PDB entry 9DTV | X-ray diffraction, 2.42 A resolution | chains D and B of the 4 polymer chains in the assembly

== Chain D (and B) ==
Protein: 2-succinyl-5-enolpyruvyl-6-hydroxy-3-cyclohexene-1-carboxylate synthase
Organism: Mycobacterium tuberculosis H37Rv
Notes: EC 2.2.1.9; chain B of this document is another copy of the same molecule, construct and numbering; everything in this record applies to it too
UniProtKB: P9WK11 (MEND_MYCTU); numbering as in UniProt (aligned over 1-554)
Chain sequence (574 residues; numbered -19 to 554; the number before each row is that of its first residue; numbers below 1 keep their minus sign (Met-19 is residue -19)):
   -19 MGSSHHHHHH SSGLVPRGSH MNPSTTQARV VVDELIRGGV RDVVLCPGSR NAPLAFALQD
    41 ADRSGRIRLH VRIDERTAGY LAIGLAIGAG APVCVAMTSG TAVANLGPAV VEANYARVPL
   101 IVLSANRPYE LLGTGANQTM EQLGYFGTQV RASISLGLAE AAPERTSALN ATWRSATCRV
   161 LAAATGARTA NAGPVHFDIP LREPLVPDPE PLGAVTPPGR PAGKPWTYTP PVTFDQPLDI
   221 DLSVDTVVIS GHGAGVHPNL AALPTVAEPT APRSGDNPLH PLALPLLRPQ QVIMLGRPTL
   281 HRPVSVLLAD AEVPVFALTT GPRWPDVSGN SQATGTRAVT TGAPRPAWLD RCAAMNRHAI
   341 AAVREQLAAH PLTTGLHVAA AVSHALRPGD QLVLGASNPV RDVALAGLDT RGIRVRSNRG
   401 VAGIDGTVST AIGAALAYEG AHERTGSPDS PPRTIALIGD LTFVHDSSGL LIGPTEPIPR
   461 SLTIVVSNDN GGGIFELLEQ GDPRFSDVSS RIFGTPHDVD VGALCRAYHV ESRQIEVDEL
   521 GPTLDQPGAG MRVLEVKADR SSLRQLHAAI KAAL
Unresolved in the structure: -19 to 1, 114-118, 185-194 (chain B: -19 to 0, 472-488, 492-495)
Construct notes: initiating methionine (-19); expression tag (-18 to 0); engineered mutation Ala141 (Asp in P9WK11)
Ion coordination: Mg2+: Asp440, Asp469, Gly471 (together with thiamine diphosphate)
Small-molecule neighbours:
  - 1,4-dihydroxy-2-naphthoic acid (DNA): Asn94, Tyr95, Arg97, His232, Gly233, Gly276, Arg277, Thr299, Arg303, Trp304, Pro305
  - thiamine diphosphate (TPP): Ser377, Asn378, Pro379, Ala402, Gly403, Ile404, Asp405, Gly439, Asp440, Leu441, Thr442, His445, Asp469, Gly471, Gly472, Gly473, Ile474, Phe475

== Chain D / chain B interface ==
Pairs across the interface - 85 pairs, chain D then chain B:
  Ser147(D) - Ala291(B)
  Ala151(D) - Gly309(B)
  Ser155(D) - Gly309(B)  hydrogen bond (side chain-backbone)
  Arg159(D) - Trp304(B)  hydrogen bond (side chain-backbone)
  Arg159(D) - Pro305(B)  hydrogen bond (side chain-backbone)
  Arg159(D) - Asp306(B)
  Arg168(D) - Phe214(B)
  Arg168(D) - Gln216(B)  hydrogen bond
  Arg168(D) - Thr299(B)  hydrogen bond
  Arg168(D) - Gly301(B)
  Arg168(D) - Pro302(B)  hydrogen bond (side chain-backbone)
  Arg168(D) - Arg303(B)
  Arg168(D) - Trp304(B)
  Arg168(D) - Thr314(B)
  Arg168(D) - Gly315(B)  hydrogen bond (side chain-backbone)
  Thr169(D) - Phe214(B)
  Thr169(D) - Pro302(B)
  Arg200(D) - Asn310(B)
  Arg200(D) - Ser311(B)
  Arg200(D) - Gln312(B)
  Trp206(D) - Gly309(B)  hydrogen bond (side chain-backbone)
  Trp206(D) - Ser311(B)
  Trp206(D) - Gln312(B)
  Thr207(D) - Ser311(B)  hydrogen bond (side chain-backbone)
  Thr207(D) - Gln312(B)
  Thr207(D) - Thr314(B)
  Tyr208(D) - Gln312(B)  hydrogen bond (backbone-backbone)
  Tyr208(D) - Ala313(B)
  Tyr208(D) - Thr314(B)  hydrogen bond (backbone-backbone)
  Thr209(D) - Gln216(B)
  Thr209(D) - Thr314(B)
  Pro210(D) - Gln216(B)  hydrogen bond (backbone-side chain)
  Pro210(D) - Pro217(B)
  Pro210(D) - Leu218(B)
  Pro210(D) - Thr314(B)
  Val212(D) - Phe214(B)  hydrophobic
  Val212(D) - Asp215(B)
  Val212(D) - Gln216(B)
  Thr213(D) - Thr213(B)
  Thr213(D) - Phe214(B)
  Thr213(D) - Asp215(B)  hydrogen bond (backbone-backbone)
  Phe214(D) - Arg168(B)
  Phe214(D) - Thr169(B)
  Phe214(D) - Val212(B)  hydrophobic
  Phe214(D) - Thr213(B)
  Phe214(D) - Phe214(B)  hydrophobic
  Asp215(D) - Pro211(B)
  Asp215(D) - Val212(B)
  Asp215(D) - Thr213(B)  hydrogen bond (backbone-backbone)
  Gln216(D) - Arg168(B)  hydrogen bond
  Gln216(D) - Thr209(B)
  Gln216(D) - Pro210(B)  hydrogen bond (side chain-backbone)
  Gln216(D) - Pro211(B)
  Gln216(D) - Val212(B)
  Pro217(D) - Pro210(B)
  Leu218(D) - Pro210(B)  hydrophobic
  Thr299(D) - Arg168(B)  hydrogen bond
  Gly301(D) - Arg168(B)  hydrogen bond (backbone-side chain)
  Pro302(D) - Arg168(B)  hydrogen bond (backbone-side chain)
  Pro302(D) - Thr169(B)
  Arg303(D) - Arg168(B)
  Trp304(D) - Arg159(B)  hydrogen bond (backbone-side chain)
  Trp304(D) - Ala162(B)  hydrophobic
  Trp304(D) - Arg168(B)
  Pro305(D) - Arg159(B)
  Asp306(D) - Ser155(B)  hydrogen bond
  Asp306(D) - Arg159(B)  salt bridge
  Ser308(D) - Ala151(B)
  Ser308(D) - Thr152(B)
  Gly309(D) - Ala151(B)
  Gly309(D) - Ser155(B)
  Gly309(D) - Trp206(B)  hydrogen bond (backbone-side chain)
  Ser311(D) - Trp206(B)
  Ser311(D) - Thr207(B)  hydrogen bond (backbone-side chain)
  Gln312(D) - Arg200(B)
  Gln312(D) - Trp206(B)
  Gln312(D) - Thr207(B)
  Gln312(D) - Tyr208(B)  hydrogen bond (backbone-backbone)
  Ala313(D) - Tyr208(B)
  Thr314(D) - Arg168(B)  hydrogen bond
  Thr314(D) - Thr207(B)
  Thr314(D) - Tyr208(B)  hydrogen bond (backbone-backbone)
  Thr314(D) - Thr209(B)
  Thr314(D) - Pro210(B)
  Gly315(D) - Arg168(B)  hydrogen bond (backbone-side chain)
Other interface residues (no listed pair), chain D (36 interface residues in all): Ala162, Ala167, Pro211
Other interface residues (no listed pair), chain B (38 interface residues in all): Ser308, Thr316

== Summary ==
36 residues of chain D face 38 of chain B across their interface, with 27 hydrogen bonds and 1 salt bridge.
Among the polar pairs are Asp306(D)-Arg159(B), Ser155(D)-Gly309(B) and Arg159(D)-Trp304(B). Bound to chain D:
thiamine diphosphate and 1,4-dihydroxy-2-naphthoic acid.
Chain D and chain B are both 2-succinyl-5-enolpyruvyl-6-hydroxy-3-cyclohexene-1-carboxylate synthase
(Mycobacterium tuberculosis H37Rv); the structure, Structure of D141A mutant of M.tuberculosis MenD (SEPHCHC
Synthase), was determined by X-ray diffraction, deposited together with 9DQI and 9DSN.
